Entry 3ZQ0 (electron microscopy, 9.20 A resolution (very low resolution: no residue pairs are listed; an interface is given only as per-side residue counts)); this record covers chains E and K of the 21 polymer chains in the assembly.

Chain E (and K):
Protein: 60 kDa chaperonin
Organism: Escherichia coli BL21
Notes: chain K of this document is another copy of the same molecule, construct and numbering; everything in this record applies to it too
UniProt: P0A6F5 (CH60_ECOLI); numbering as in UniProt (aligned over 2-525)
Sequence (524 residues; row label = number of the first residue in the row):
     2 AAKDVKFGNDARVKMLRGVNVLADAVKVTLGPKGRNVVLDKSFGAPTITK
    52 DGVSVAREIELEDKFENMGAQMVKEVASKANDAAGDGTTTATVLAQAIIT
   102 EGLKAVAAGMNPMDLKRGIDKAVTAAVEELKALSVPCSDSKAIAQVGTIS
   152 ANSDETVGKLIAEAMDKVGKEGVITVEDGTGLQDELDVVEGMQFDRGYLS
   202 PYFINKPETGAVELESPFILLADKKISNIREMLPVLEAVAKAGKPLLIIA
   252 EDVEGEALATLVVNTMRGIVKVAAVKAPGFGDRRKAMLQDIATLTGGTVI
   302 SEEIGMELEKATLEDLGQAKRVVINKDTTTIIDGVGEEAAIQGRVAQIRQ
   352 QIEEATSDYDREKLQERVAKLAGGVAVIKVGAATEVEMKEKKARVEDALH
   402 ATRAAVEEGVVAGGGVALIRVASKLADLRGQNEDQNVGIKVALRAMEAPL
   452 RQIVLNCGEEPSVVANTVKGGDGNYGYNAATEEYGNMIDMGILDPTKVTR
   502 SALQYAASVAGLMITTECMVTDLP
Metal / ion sites: Mg2+: Asp87, Ser151 (together with ADP)
Small-molecule neighbours: ADP (adenosine-5'-diphosphate): Thr30, Leu31, Gly32, Pro33, Lys51, Asp87, Gly88, Thr89, Thr90, Thr91, Ile150, Ser151, Ser154, Gly414, Gly415, Gly416, Ile454, Tyr478, Asn479, Ala480, Ala481, Met488, Ile493, Asp495
What the authors report for this chain:
  - mutagenesis - D398A: abolished catalytic activity on ATP (citing earlier work)

Chain E / chain K interface:
At this resolution (9 A) residue pairs are not listed: 4 residues of chain E and 5 of chain K lie at the interface.

In short:
4 residues of chain E and 5 residues of chain K are in contact. Bound to chain E: ADP. Asp87(E) and Ser151(E)
coordinate Mg2+. From the paper: D398A of chain E abolishes catalytic activity on ATP.
Chain E and chain K are both 60 kDa chaperonin (Escherichia coli BL21); the structure, Visualizing GroEL-ES in
the Act of Encapsulating a Non-Native Substrate Protein, was determined by electron microscopy together with
3ZPZ and 3ZQ1 from the same study.
